8ZKS - chains A and B of the 4 polymer chains in the assembly; structure by electron microscopy, 3.21 A resolution.

== Chain A ==
Molecule: Polycystin-1
Source organism: Homo sapiens
Reference sequence: P98161 (PKD1_HUMAN); residue numbers follow UniProt; this construct covers 3052-4303
Sequence (1261 residues; row label = number of the first residue in the row):
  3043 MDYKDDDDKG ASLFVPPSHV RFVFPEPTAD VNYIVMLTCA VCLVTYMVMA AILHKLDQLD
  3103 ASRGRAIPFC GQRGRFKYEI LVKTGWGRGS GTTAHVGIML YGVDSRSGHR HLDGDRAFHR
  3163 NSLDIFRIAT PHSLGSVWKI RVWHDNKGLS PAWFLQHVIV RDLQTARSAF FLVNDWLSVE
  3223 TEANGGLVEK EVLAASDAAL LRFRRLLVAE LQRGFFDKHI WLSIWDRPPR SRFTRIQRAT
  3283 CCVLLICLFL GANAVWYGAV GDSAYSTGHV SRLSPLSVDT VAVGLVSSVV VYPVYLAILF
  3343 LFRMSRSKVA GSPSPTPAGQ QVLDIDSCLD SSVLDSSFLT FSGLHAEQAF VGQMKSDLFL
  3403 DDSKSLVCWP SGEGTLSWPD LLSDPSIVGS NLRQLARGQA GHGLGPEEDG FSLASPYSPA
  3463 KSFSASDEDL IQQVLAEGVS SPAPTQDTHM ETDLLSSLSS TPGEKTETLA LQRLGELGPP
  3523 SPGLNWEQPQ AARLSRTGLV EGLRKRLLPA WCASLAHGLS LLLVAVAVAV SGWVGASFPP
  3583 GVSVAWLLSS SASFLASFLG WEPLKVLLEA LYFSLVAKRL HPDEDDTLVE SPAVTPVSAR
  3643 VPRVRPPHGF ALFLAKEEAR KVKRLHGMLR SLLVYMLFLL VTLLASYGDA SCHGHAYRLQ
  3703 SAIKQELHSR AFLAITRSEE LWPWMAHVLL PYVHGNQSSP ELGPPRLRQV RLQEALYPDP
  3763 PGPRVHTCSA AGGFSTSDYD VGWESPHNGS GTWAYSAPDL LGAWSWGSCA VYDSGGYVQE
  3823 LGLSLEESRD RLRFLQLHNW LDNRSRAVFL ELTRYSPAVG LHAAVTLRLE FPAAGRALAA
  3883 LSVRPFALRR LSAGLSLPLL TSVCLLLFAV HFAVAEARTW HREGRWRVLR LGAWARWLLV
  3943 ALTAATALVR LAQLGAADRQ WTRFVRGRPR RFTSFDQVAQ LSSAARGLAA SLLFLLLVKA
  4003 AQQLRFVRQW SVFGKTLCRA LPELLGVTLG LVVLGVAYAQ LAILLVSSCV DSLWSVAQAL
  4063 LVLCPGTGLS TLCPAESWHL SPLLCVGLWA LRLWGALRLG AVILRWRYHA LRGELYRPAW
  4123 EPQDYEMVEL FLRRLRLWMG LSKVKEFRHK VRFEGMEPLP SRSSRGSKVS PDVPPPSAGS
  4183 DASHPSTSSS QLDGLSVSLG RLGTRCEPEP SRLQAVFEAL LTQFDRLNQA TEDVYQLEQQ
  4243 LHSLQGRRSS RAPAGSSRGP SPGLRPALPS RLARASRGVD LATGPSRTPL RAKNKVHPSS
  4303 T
Not modelled in the structure: 3043-3062, 3107-3116, 3230-3249, 3346-3554, 3618-3653, 4042-4093, 4121-4303
Construct notes: initiating methionine (3043); expression tag (3044-3051)
Swiss-Prot annotation at these positions:
  - modified residue: Ser4166 (Phosphoserine)
  - glycosylation (N-linked (GlcNAc...) asparagine): Asn3738, Asn3790, Asn3845
  - natural variant: Val3138 (V3138M: In PKD1; uncertain significance), Leu3154 (L3154P: In PKD1), Ile3167 (I3167F: In PKD1), Asn3188 (deletion: In PKD1), Arg3247 (R3247H: In PKD1; uncertain significance), Val3285 (V3285I: In PKD1; uncertain significance), Pro3355 (P3355L: In PKD1; uncertain significance), Val3375 (V3375M: In PKD1; uncertain significance), Thr3382 (T3382M: In PKD1; uncertain significance), Leu3511 (L3511V: In PKD1; uncertain significance), Gly3560 (G3560R: In PKD1), Gly3602 (G3602S: In PKD1; uncertain significance), 25 further natural variant entries in UniProt
Cystine bridges: Cys3770-Cys3811

== Chain B ==
Molecule: Polycystin-2
Source organism: Homo sapiens
Reference sequence: Q13563 (PKD2_HUMAN); numbering as in UniProt (aligned over 1-968)
Sequence (1007 residues; each row starts with the number of its first residue; numbers below 1 keep their minus sign (Met-38 is residue -38)):
   -38 MGASSAWSHP QFEKGGGSGG GSGGSAWSHP QFEKGSAAAM VNSSRVQPQQ PGDAKRPPAP
    22 RAPDPGRLMA GCAAVGASLA APGGLCEQRG LEIEMQRIRQ AAARDPPAGA AASPSPPLSS
    82 CSRQAWSRDN PGFEAEEEEE EVEGEEGGMV VEMDVEWRPG SRRSAASSAV SSVGARSRGL
   142 GGYHGAGHPS GRRRRREDQG PPCPSPVGGG DPLHRHLPLE GQPPRVAWAE RLVRGLRGLW
   202 GTRLMEESST NREKYLKSVL RELVTYLLFL IVLCILTYGM MSSNVYYYTR MMSQLFLDTP
   262 VSKTEKTNFK TLSSMEDFWK FTEGSLLDGL YWKMQPSNQT EADNRSFIFY ENLLLGVPRI
   322 RQLRVRNGSC SIPQDLRDEI KECYDVYSVS SEDRAPFGPR NGTAWIYTSE KDLNGSSHWG
   382 IIATYSGAGY YLDLSRTREE TAAQVASLKK NVWLDRGTRA TFIDFSVYNA NINLFCVVRL
   442 LVEFPATGGV IPSWQFQPLK LIRYVTTFDF FLAACEIIFC FFIFYYVVEE ILEIRIHKLH
   502 YFRSFWNCLD VVIVVLSVVA IGINIYRTSN VEVLLQFLED QNTFPNFEHL AYWQIQFNNI
   562 AAVTVFFVWI KLFKFINFNR TMSQLSTTMS RCAKDLFGFA IMFFIIFLAY AQLAYLVFGT
   622 QVDDFSTFQE CIFTQFRIIL GDINFAEIEE ANRVLGPIYF TTFVFFMFFI LLNMFLAIIN
   682 DTYSEVKSDL AQQKAEMELS DLIRKGYHKA LVKLKLKKNT VDDISESLRQ GGGKLNFDEL
   742 RQDLKGKGHT DAEIEAIFTK YDQDGDQELT EHEHQQMRDD LEKEREDLDL DHSSLPRPMS
   802 SRSFPRSLDD SEEDDDEDSG HSSRRRGSIS SGVSYEEFQV LVRRVDRMEH SIGSIVSKID
   862 AVIVKLEIME RAKLKRREVL GRLLDGVAED ERLGRDSEIH REQMERLVRE ELERWESDDA
   922 ASQISHGLGT PVGLNGQPRP RSSRPSSSQS TEGMEGAGGN GSSNVHV
Not modelled in the structure: -38 to 218, 699-968
Construct notes: initiating methionine (-38); expression tag (-37 to -4); linker (-3 to 0)
Swiss-Prot annotation at these positions:
  - region: Arg803 to His822 (Linker), Asp810 to Gly821 (Important for interaction with PACS1 and PACS2)
  - motif: Leu641 to Asp643 (Selectivity filter)
  - binding site (cholesterol): Gln557
  - binding site (Ca(2+)): Leu641, Asp763, Asp765, Asp767, Glu769, Glu774
  - modified residue: Ser76 (Phosphoserine), Ser80 (Phosphoserine), Arg137 (Omega-N-methylarginine), Ser801 (Phosphoserine), Ser808 (Phosphoserine), Ser812 (Phosphoserine), Ser829 (Phosphoserine)
  - glycosylation (N-linked (GlcNAc...) asparagine): Asn299, Asn305, Asn328 (complex), Asn362, Asn375
  - natural variant: Arg306 (R306Q: In PKD2), Arg322 (R322Q: In PKD2; R322W: In PKD2), Ala356 (A356P: In PKD2), Ala384 (A384P: In PKD2), Trp414 (W414G: In PKD2), Arg420 (R420G: In PKD2), Ile479 (deletion: In PKD2), Arg504 to Val512 (deletion: In PKD2), Asp511 (D511V: In PKD2), Cys632 (C632R: In PKD2), Tyr684 (deletion: In PKD2), Arg807 (R807Q: In PKD2)
  - mutagenesis: Ser76 (S76A: Abolishes phosphorylation of the N-terminal domain. Abolishes the ability to complement a pkd2-deficient zebrafish mutant; when associated with A-80), Ser80 (S80A: Decreases phosphorylation of the N-terminal domain. Abolishes the ability to complement a pkd2-deficient zebrafish mutant; when associated with A-76), Trp201 (W201A: Abolishes increased channel activity due to a gain of function mutation; when associated with P-604), Cys331 (C331S: Does not affect localization to the cilium. Loss of ion channel function), Phe604 (F604A/I: No effect on channel activation; F604P: Gain-of-function mutation resulting in increased channel activity. Absence of gain of function; when associated with F-605 DEL ...), Phe605 (Abolishes increased channel activity due to a gain of function mutation; when associated with P-604), Phe629 (F629S: Abolishes increased channel activity due to a gain of function mutation; when associated with P-604. Reduces but do not abolish ion channel function; when associated with A-677 and A-681), Arg638 (R638C: Abolishes increased channel activity due to a gain of function mutation; when associated with P-604. Reduces but do not abolish ion channel function; when associated with A-677 and A-681 ...), Leu677 (L677A: Constitutive active channel; when associated with A-681. Reduces but do not abolish ion channel function; when associated with S-629 and A-681. Reduces but do not abolish ion channel function ...), Asn681 (N681A: Constitutive active channel; when associated with A-677. Reduces but do not abolish ion channel function; when associated with S-629 and A-677. Reduces but do not abolish ion channel function ...), Tyr684 (Y684A: Abolishes increased channel activity due to a gain of function mutation; when associated with P-604), Lys688 (K688A: Abolishes increased channel activity due to a gain of function mutation; when associated with P-604), 20 further mutagenesis entries in UniProt
Cystine bridges: Cys331-Cys344
Glycans and other covalent adducts: N-acetylglucosamine (NAG) linked to Asn328, Asn362, Asn375

== How chain A and chain B interact ==
Contacting residue pairs (77):
  Thr3070(A) - Ser351(B)
  Tyr3689(A) - Gln613(B)  hydrogen bond
  Tyr3689(A) - Tyr616(B)
  Tyr3689(A) - Leu617(B)
  His3695(A) - Tyr616(B)
  His3695(A) - Leu617(B)
  His3695(A) - Gly620(B)
  His3695(A) - Thr621(B)
  His3697(A) - Val347(B)
  Tyr3699(A) - Gly620(B)
  Tyr3699(A) - Thr621(B)
  Tyr3699(A) - Asp624(B)  hydrogen bond
  Tyr3699(A) - Ser627(B)
  Arg3700(A) - Ile383(B)
  Arg3700(A) - Thr448(B)
  Leu3701(A) - Thr448(B)
  Gln3702(A) - Thr621(B)  hydrogen bond (side chain-backbone)
  Gln3702(A) - Gln622(B)
  Ala3704(A) - Thr448(B)
  Ala3704(A) - Gly449(B)
  Lys3706(A) - Gln622(B)
  Gln3707(A) - Ser274(B)  hydrogen bond (side chain-backbone)
  Gln3739(A) - Arg417(B)
  Pro3742(A) - Ile341(B)  hydrophobic
  Leu3744(A) - Leu337(B)  hydrophobic
  Leu3744(A) - Glu340(B)
  Trp3808(A) - Arg654(B)
  Tyr3857(A) - Pro334(B)
  Pro3859(A) - Ile333(B)  hydrophobic
  Ala3860(A) - Tyr345(B)
  Ala3860(A) - Asp346(B)
  Ala3860(A) - Ala447(B)  hydrophobic
  Val3861(A) - Thr448(B)
  Val3885(A) - Gln622(B)
  Pro3887(A) - Gln622(B)
  Trp3963(A) - Asp336(B)
  Arg3970(A) - Glu340(B)
  Arg3988(A) - Leu617(B)  hydrogen bond (side chain-backbone)
  Arg3988(A) - Val618(B)
  Arg3988(A) - Thr621(B)
  Ala3992(A) - Gln613(B)
  Ala3992(A) - Leu614(B)  hydrophobic
  Ala3992(A) - Leu617(B)  hydrophobic
  Leu3995(A) - Gln613(B)
  Phe3996(A) - Ala610(B)  hydrophobic
  Phe3996(A) - Gln613(B)
  Leu3999(A) - Ala610(B)  hydrophobic
  Ala4003(A) - Met603(B)
  Ala4003(A) - Ile606(B)  hydrophobic
  Leu4006(A) - Ile602(B)  hydrophobic
  Leu4006(A) - Ile606(B)  hydrophobic
  Trp4012(A) - Gly599(B)
  Phe4015(A) - Asp596(B)
  Phe4015(A) - Gly599(B)
  Phe4015(A) - Phe600(B)
  Phe4015(A) - Ile679(B)  hydrophobic
  Leu4019(A) - Ile671(B)  hydrophobic
  Leu4023(A) - Ile671(B)  hydrophobic
  Thr4030(A) - Phe666(B)
  Trp4096(A) - Phe670(B)  hydrophobic
  Arg4100(A) - Leu673(B)
  Arg4100(A) - Leu677(B)
  Gly4102(A) - Asn674(B)
  Ala4103(A) - Asn674(B)
  Ala4103(A) - Leu677(B)  hydrophobic
  Leu4106(A) - Ile671(B)
  Leu4106(A) - Asn674(B)
  Leu4106(A) - Met675(B)
  Leu4106(A) - Ala678(B)
  Arg4107(A) - Ala678(B)
  Arg4107(A) - Asn681(B)
  Tyr4110(A) - Asp596(B)
  Tyr4110(A) - Met675(B)  hydrophobic
  Tyr4110(A) - Asp682(B)
  His4111(A) - Asp682(B)  salt bridge
  His4111(A) - Glu686(B)
  Arg4114(A) - Asp682(B)  salt bridge
Other interface residues (no listed pair), chain A (51 interface residues in all): Ser3688, Ala3692, Ser3858, Gly3989, Ser3993, Thr4018, Gly4097
Other interface residues (no listed pair), chain B (54 interface residues in all): Leu273, Asp339, Cys344, Gly450, Lys595, Phe598, Ile607, Tyr611

== Summary ==
Chain A and chain B form an interface of 51 and 54 residues respectively, with 5 hydrogen bonds and 2 salt
bridges. Polar contacts include His4111(A)-Asp682(B), Arg4114(A)-Asp682(B) and Tyr3689(A)-Gln613(B).
N-acetylglucosamine is covalently linked to Asn328(B), Asn362(B) and Asn375(B).
Here chain A is Polycystin-1 and chain B is Polycystin-2, both from Homo sapiens. Entry 8ZKS (Structure of
Polycystin-1/Polycystin-2 complex with GOF mutation) was determined by electron microscopy.
